PDB entry 8PEW | electron microscopy, 4.30 A resolution (low resolution: residue-level contacts below are approximate; hydrogen-bond / salt-bridge calls are withheld) | chains A and B of the 34 polymer chains in the assembly

[Chain A (and B)]
Molecule: Transcription termination factor Rho
Organism: Escherichia coli
Notes: EC 3.6.4.-; chain B of this document is another copy of the same molecule, construct and numbering; everything in this record applies to it too
Reference sequence: A0A0A0GPI6 (A0A0A0GPI6_ECOLX); residues 1-419 here correspond to UniProt positions 25-443 (UniProt number = residue number + 24)
Chain sequence (419 residues; each row starts with the number of its first residue):
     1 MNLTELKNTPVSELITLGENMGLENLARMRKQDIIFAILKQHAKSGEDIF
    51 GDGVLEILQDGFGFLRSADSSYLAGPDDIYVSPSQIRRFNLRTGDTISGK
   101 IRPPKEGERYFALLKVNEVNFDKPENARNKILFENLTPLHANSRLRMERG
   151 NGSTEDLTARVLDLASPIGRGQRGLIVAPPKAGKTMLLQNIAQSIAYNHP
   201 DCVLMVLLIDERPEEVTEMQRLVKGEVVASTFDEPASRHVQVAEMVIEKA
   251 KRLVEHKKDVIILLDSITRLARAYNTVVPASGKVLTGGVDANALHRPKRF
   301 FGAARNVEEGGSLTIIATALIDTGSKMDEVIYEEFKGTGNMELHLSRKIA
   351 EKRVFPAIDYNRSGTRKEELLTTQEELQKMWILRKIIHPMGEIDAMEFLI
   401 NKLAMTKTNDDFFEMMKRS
Bound ions: Mg2+: T185 (together with ATP-gamma-S)
Residues lining bound ligands: ATP-gamma-S (AGS; phosphothiophosphoric acid-adenylate ester): T154, T158, P180, K181, A182, G183, K184, T185, M186, R212, F355

[How chain A and chain B interact]
Contacting residue pairs (52; chain A residue first):
  N25(A) with N90(B)
  A27(A) with R128(B); N129(B); K130(B)
  R28(A) with N90(B); R92(B); A127(B); R128(B); N129(B); K130(B); L132(B)
  R30(A) with L132(B); E134(B); N135(B)
  K31(A) with N135(B)
  K181(A) with T365(B); R366(B); K367(B); E368(B)
  E211(A) with R366(B)
  R212(A) with R173(B); G337(B); G339(B); N340(B); R366(B)
  P213(A) with P138(B); R173(B); R305(B)
  E214(A) with P138(B); H140(B); R173(B); N340(B)
  E215(A) with H140(B); R366(B)
  T217(A) with T137(B); P138(B)
  F232(A) with R173(B); K298(B); G302(B); T338(B)
  D233(A) with R299(B)
  E234(A) with R299(B)
  P235(A) with H295(B); R299(B)
  T276(A) with K283(B)
  V278(A) with K283(B)
  T323(A) with K336(B)
  G324(A) with K336(B)
  E351(A) with H388(B)
  R353(A) with W381(B); R384(B); K385(B)
Also at the interface, not in a pair above, chain A (27 interface residues in all): V11, M29, E218, N275, S325
Also at the interface, not in a pair above, chain B (34 interface residues in all): I131, F301

[Summary]
Chain A and chain B form an interface of 27 and 34 residues respectively. Ligands of chain A: ATP-gamma-S.
Chain A and chain B are both Transcription termination factor Rho (Escherichia coli); the structure,
Rho-ATPgS-Psu complex III expanded, was determined by electron microscopy together with 8PEU, 8PEX, 8PEY, 9GCS
and 9GCT from the same study.
